PDB entry 7E2E | X-ray diffraction, 2.70 A resolution | chains A and B of the 4 polymer chains in the assembly

[Chain A (and B)]
Name: Steroid hormone receptor ERR1
Organism: Homo sapiens
Notes: chain B of this document is another copy of the same molecule, construct and numbering; everything in this record applies to it too
Reference sequence: P11474 (ERR1_HUMAN); residues 290-519 here correspond to UniProt positions 194-423 (UniProt number = residue number - 96)
Amino-acid sequence (245 residues; numbered 275 to 519; the number before each row is that of its first residue):
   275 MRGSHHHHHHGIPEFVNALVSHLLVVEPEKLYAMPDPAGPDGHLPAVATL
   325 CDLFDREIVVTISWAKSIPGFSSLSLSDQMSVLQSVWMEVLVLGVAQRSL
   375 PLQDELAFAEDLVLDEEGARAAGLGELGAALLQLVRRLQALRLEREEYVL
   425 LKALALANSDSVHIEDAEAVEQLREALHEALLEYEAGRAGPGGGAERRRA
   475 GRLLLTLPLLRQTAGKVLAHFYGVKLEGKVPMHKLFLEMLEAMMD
Not modelled in the structure: 275-288, 311-316, 462-470
Differences from the reference sequence: initiating methionine (275); expression tag (276-289)
Residues lining bound ligands: HVO (1-[4-(3-tert-butyl-4-oxidanyl-phenoxy)phenyl]ethanone): Cys325, Phe328, Leu365, Val366, Val369, Phe382, Ala396, Leu398, Leu401, Leu405, Val491, Phe495, Val504, Pro505, Met506, Phe510
From the paper describing this entry:
  - binding site for HVO: Arg372, Phe382
  - conformationally variable residues (helix shift, order/disorder transition, side-chain flip): Val321 to Leu324, Cys325, Phe328, Leu365, Phe382, Phe495

[Chain A / chain B interface]
Contacting residue pairs (53; chain A residue first):
  Gln407(A) with Asp434(B), hydrogen bond (side chain-backbone); Ser435(B); Val436(B)
  Arg410(A) with Val436(B)
  Arg411(A) with Asn432(B), hydrogen bond; Asp434(B), salt bridge; Arg448(B)
  Ala414(A) with Glu445(B)
  Asn432(A) with Arg411(B), hydrogen bond; Leu479(B), hydrogen bond (side chain-backbone); Pro482(B)
  Asp434(A) with Gln407(B), hydrogen bond (backbone-side chain); Arg411(B), salt bridge; Leu483(B)
  Ser435(A) with Gln407(B)
  Val436(A) with Gln407(B); Arg410(B)
  Glu445(A) with Ala414(B)
  Arg448(A) with Arg411(B)
  Glu449(A) with Arg472(B); Arg476(B), salt bridge
  His452(A) with Arg472(B); Gly475(B); Arg476(B)
  Glu453(A) with Arg472(B), salt bridge
  Leu456(A) with Arg472(B)
  Arg471(A) with Arg471(B)
  Arg472(A) with Glu449(B); His452(B); Glu453(B), salt bridge; Leu456(B)
  Gly475(A) with His452(B); Leu478(B)
  Arg476(A) with Glu449(B), salt bridge; His452(B)
  Leu478(A) with Gly475(B); Leu478(B), hydrophobic; Leu479(B), hydrophobic
  Leu479(A) with Asn432(B), hydrogen bond (backbone-side chain); Leu478(B), hydrophobic; Leu481(B), hydrophobic
  Leu481(A) with Leu479(B), hydrophobic; Pro482(B), hydrophobic
  Pro482(A) with Asn432(B); Leu481(B), hydrophobic; Pro482(B), hydrophobic; Arg485(B)
  Leu483(A) with Asp434(B); Arg485(B)
  Arg485(A) with Pro482(B); Leu483(B); Gln486(B), hydrogen bond
  Gln486(A) with Arg485(B), hydrogen bond
Interface residues without a listed pair, chain A (26 interface residues in all): Leu428
Interface residues without a listed pair, chain B (26 interface residues in all): Leu428

[In short]
The chain A/chain B interface involves 26 residues from each chain; the contacts include 8 hydrogen bonds and
6 salt bridges. Among the polar pairs are Arg411(A)-Asp434(B), Glu449(A)-Arg476(B) and Glu453(A)-Arg472(B).
Chain A binds compound HVO. The paper reports a binding site for HVO at Arg372(A) and Phe382(A);
conformational variability at Val321(A), Cys325(A) and Phe328(A) among others.
Both chains are Steroid hormone receptor ERR1 (Homo sapiens). Entry 7E2E (Crystal structure of the
Estrogen-Related Receptor alpha (ERRalpha) ligand-binding domain (LBD) in complex with an agonist ...) was
determined by X-ray diffraction.
